PDB entry 7F56 | electron microscopy, 4.10 A resolution (low resolution: residue-level contacts below are approximate; hydrogen-bond / salt-bridge calls are withheld) | chains C and E of the 5 polymer chains in the assembly

== Chain C ==
Name: Glutamate receptor ionotropic, kainate 2
Source organism: Rattus norvegicus
UniProtKB: P42260 (GRIK2_RAT); numbering as in UniProt (aligned over 1-908)
Sequence (908 residues; numbered 1 to 908; the number before each row is that of its first residue):
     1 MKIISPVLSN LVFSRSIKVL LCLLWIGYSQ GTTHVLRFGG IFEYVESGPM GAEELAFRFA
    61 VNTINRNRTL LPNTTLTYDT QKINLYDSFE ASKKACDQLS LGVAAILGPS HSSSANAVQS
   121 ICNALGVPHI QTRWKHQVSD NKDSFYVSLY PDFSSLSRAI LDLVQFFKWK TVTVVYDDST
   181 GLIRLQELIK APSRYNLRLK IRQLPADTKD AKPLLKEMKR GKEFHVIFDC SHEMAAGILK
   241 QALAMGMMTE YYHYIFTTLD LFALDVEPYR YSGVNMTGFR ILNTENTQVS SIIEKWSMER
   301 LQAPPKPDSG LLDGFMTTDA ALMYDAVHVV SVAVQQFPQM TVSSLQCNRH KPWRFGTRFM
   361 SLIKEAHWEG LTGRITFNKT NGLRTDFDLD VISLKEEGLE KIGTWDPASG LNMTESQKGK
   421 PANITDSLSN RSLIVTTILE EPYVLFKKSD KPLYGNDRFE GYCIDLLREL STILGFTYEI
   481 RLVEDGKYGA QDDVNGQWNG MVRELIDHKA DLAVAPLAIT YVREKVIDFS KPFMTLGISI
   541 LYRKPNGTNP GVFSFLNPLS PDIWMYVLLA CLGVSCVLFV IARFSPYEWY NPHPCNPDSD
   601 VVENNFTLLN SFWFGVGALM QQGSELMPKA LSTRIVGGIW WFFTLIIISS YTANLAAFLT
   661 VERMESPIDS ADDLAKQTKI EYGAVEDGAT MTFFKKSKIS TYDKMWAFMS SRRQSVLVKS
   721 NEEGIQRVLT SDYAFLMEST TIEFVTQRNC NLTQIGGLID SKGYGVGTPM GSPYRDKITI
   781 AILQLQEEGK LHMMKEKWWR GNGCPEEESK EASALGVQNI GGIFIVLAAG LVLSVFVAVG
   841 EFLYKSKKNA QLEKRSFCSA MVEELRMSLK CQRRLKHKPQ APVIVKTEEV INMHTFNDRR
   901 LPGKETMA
Not modelled in the structure: 1-32, 868-908
Differences from the reference sequence: engineered mutation Leu-107 (Phe in P42260); variant Val-567 (Ile in P42260), Cys-571 (Tyr in P42260)
Curated features (UniProtKB/Swiss-Prot):
  - binding site (L-glutamate): Pro-516, Ala-518, Arg-523, Ala-689, Thr-690, Glu-738
  - modified residue (Phosphoserine): Ser-846, Ser-868
  - glycosylation (N-linked (GlcNAc...) asparagine): Asn-67, Asn-73, Asn-275, Asn-378, Asn-412, Asn-423, Asn-430, Asn-546, Asn-751
  - cross-link: Lys-886 (Glycyl lysine isopeptide (Lys-Gly) (interchain with G-Cter in SUMO1))
  - natural variant: Cys-571 (Y571C: In RNA edited version; this construct carries the variant), Gln-621 (Q621R: In RNA edited version)
  - mutagenesis: Asn-751 (N751Q: Loss of glycosylation), Val-883 (V883A: Abolishes interaction with KLHL17. Abolishes actinfilin-mediated degradation), Ile-884 (I884A: Abolishes interaction with KLHL17. Abolishes actinfilin-mediated degradation), Lys-886 (K886R: Abolishes sumoylation. Loss of kainate-mediated endocytosis)
Cystine bridges: Cys-96/Cys-347
Covalently attached groups: N-acetylglucosamine (NAG) linked to Asn-275, Asn-378, Asn-412, Asn-546, Asn-751
What the authors report for this chain:
  - specificity-determining residues: Arg-220 (by similarity / conservation)

== Chain E ==
Name: Neuropilin and tolloid-like protein 2
Source organism: Rattus norvegicus
UniProtKB: C6K2K4 (NETO2_RAT); numbering as in UniProt (aligned over 1-525)
Sequence (525 residues; each row starts with the number of its first residue):
     1 MALEQLCAVL KVLLITVLVV EGIAVAQKTQ DGQNIGIKHV PATQCGIWVR TSNGGHFASP
    61 NYPDSYPPNK ECIYILEAAP RQRIELTFDE RYYIEPSFEC RFDHLEVRDG PFGFSPLIDR
   121 YCGMKSPALI RSTGRFMWIK FSSDEELEGL GFRAKYSFIP DPDFTYLGGI LNPIPDCQFE
   181 LSGADGIVRS SQVEQEEKTK PGQAVDCIWT IKATPKAKIY LRFLDYQMEH SNECKRNFVA
   241 VYDGSSAIEN LKAKFCSTVA NDVMLKTGVG VIRMWADEGS RLSRFRMLFT SFVEPPCTSS
   301 TFFCHSNMCI NNSLVCNGVQ NCAYPWDENH CKEKKKAGLF EQITKTHGTI IGVTSGIVLV
   361 LLIISILVQV KQPRKKVMAC KTAFNKTGFQ EVFDPPHYEL FSLREKEISA DLADLSEELD
   421 NYQKLRRSST ASRCIHDHHC GSQASSVKQS RTNLSSMELP FRNDFAQPQP MKTFNSTFKK
   481 SSYTFKQTHD CPEQALEDRV MEEIPCEIYV RGRDDSAQAS ISIDF
Not modelled in the structure: 1-44, 160-344, 383-525
Cystine bridges: Cys-45/Cys-72

== Chain C / chain E interface ==
Residue-residue contacts - 14 pairs, chain C then chain E:
  Lys-216(C) / Phe-102(E)
  Lys-216(C) / Glu-145(E)
  Lys-216(C) / Glu-146(E)
  Glu-217(C) / Cys-100(E)
  Lys-219(C) / Glu-146(E)
  Arg-220(C) / Phe-102(E)
  Arg-220(C) / Glu-145(E)
  Met-245(C) / Glu-146(E)
  Met-245(C) / Leu-147(E)
  Leu-569(C) / Leu-361(E)
  Cys-576(C) / Val-368(E)
  Arg-583(C) / Ala-379(E)
  Glu-603(C) / Ala-379(E)
  Leu-608(C) / Gln-372(E)
Other interface residues (no listed pair), chain C (14 interface residues in all): Lys-212, Tyr-566, Leu-572, Phe-579
Other interface residues (no listed pair), chain E (13 interface residues in all): Ile-357, Ser-365, Gln-369, Lys-375

== Overview ==
Chain C and chain E form an interface of 14 and 13 residues respectively. Covalently linked
N-acetylglucosamine: at Asn-275(C), Asn-378(C), Asn-412(C), Asn-546(C) and Asn-751(C). From UniProt: 6
L-glutamate-binding residues and 4 mutagenesis sites on chain C. The paper reports the specificity determinant
Arg-220(C).
Here chain C is Glutamate receptor ionotropic, kainate 2 and chain E is Neuropilin and tolloid-like protein 2,
both from Rattus norvegicus. Entry 7F56 (DNQX-bound GluK2-1xNeto2 complex, with asymmetric LBD) was determined
by electron microscopy together with 7F57, 7F59, 7F5A and 7F5B from the same study.
